8XB6 - chains F and O of the 22 polymer chains in the assembly; structure by electron microscopy, 3.70 A resolution.

== Chain F ==
Molecule: Portal protein
From: Acinetobacter phage SH-Ab 15497
UniProtKB: A0A2H5BHC5 (A0A2H5BHC5_BPSHA); residues 1-506 here = UniProt positions 1-506
Sequence (506 residues; each row starts with the number of its first residue):
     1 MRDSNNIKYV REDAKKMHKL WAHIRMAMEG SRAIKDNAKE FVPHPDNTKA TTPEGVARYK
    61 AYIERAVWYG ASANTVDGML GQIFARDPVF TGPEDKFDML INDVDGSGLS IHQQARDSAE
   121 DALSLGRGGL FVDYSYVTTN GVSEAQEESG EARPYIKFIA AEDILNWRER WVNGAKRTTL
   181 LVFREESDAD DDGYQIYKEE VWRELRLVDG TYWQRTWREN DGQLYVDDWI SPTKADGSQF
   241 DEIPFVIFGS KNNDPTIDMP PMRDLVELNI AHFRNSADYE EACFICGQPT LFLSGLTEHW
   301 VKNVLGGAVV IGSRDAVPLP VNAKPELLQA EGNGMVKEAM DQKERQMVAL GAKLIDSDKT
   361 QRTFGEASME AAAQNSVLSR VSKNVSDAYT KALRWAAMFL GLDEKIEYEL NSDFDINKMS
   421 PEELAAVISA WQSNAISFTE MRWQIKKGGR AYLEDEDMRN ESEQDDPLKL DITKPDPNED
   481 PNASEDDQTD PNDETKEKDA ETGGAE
Unresolved in the structure: 1-2, 136-151, 469-506

== Chain O ==
Molecule: Major capsid protein
From: Acinetobacter phage SH-Ab 15497
UniProtKB: A0A2H5BHF7 (A0A2H5BHF7_BPSHA); residues 1-321 here = UniProt positions 1-321
Sequence (321 residues; each row starts with the number of its first residue):
     1 MALSDLQVFN DWAYKTMSEV LDQQVELFNG ATRGAIILRS AGNTGDLSEA AFWAKIQGLV
    61 RPRDPYSNAD VAAKDLRQLV DNTIKVASGT PPINIPPSML RWIQKNPQEA GAVIGQQLAG
   121 DTMQDMLNNG LAAGKAAFTA GGAVHDISAA GTGLMTQRAF NAAQRIFGDR STDIQVWVSH
   181 SSPLFDLYDN ALANAEQLYV FGTVNVRADA FGRPIIITDS PALVSGAAET LRHSTLGLTT
   241 GAILIEQNQD FDSTVVDGTG KQNITRQYQA EWSYNLGVNG YAYDIATGGK APNPTALATA
   301 ANWDKISTSI KDTGGVVLVT K
Unresolved in the structure: 1

== Chain F / chain O interface ==
Contacting residue pairs (28):
  Ser-4(F) / Leu-38(O)  hydrogen bond (side chain-backbone)
  Ser-4(F) / Arg-39(O)
  Ser-4(F) / Ser-40(O)
  Ser-4(F) / Gln-247(O)
  Asn-5(F) / Met-123(O)
  Asn-5(F) / Gln-247(O)
  Asn-5(F) / Gln-249(O)  hydrogen bond (backbone-side chain)
  Asn-6(F) / Gln-247(O)
  Asn-6(F) / Gln-249(O)
  Asn-6(F) / Phe-251(O)
  Ile-7(F) / Gln-249(O)  hydrogen bond (backbone-side chain)
  Lys-8(F) / Gln-249(O)  hydrogen bond (side chain-backbone)
  Lys-8(F) / Phe-251(O)
  Tyr-9(F) / Gly-115(O)
  Tyr-9(F) / Gln-116(O)
  Glu-12(F) / Lys-15(O)
  Glu-12(F) / Ala-112(O)
  Lys-16(F) / Lys-15(O)
  Lys-16(F) / Gln-108(O)  hydrogen bond (backbone-side chain)
  Lys-16(F) / Glu-109(O)  salt bridge
  Lys-19(F) / Gln-108(O)
  Trp-217(F) / Ser-40(O)
  Trp-217(F) / Gln-249(O)
  Glu-219(F) / Gln-249(O)
  Leu-224(F) / Gly-42(O)
  Leu-224(F) / Asn-248(O)
  Leu-224(F) / Gln-249(O)
  Val-226(F) / Ser-40(O)
Other interface residues (no listed pair), chain F (17 interface residues in all): Lys-15, Glu-40, Arg-215, Gln-223
Other interface residues (no listed pair), chain O (20 interface residues in all): Asn-29, Thr-44, Ala-119, Asp-250, Arg-266

== In short ==
17 residues of chain F and 20 residues of chain O are in contact, with 5 hydrogen bonds and 1 salt bridge.
Among the polar pairs are Lys-16(F)/Glu-109(O), Ser-4(F)/Leu-38(O) and Asn-5(F)/Gln-249(O).
Chain F is Portal protein and chain O is Major capsid protein, both from Acinetobacter phage SH-Ab 15497; the
structure, Portal-vertex of SH-Ab15497 in C1 symmetry, was determined by electron microscopy.
